4TVX - chains R and Q of the 12 polymer chains in the assembly; structure by X-ray diffraction, 3.24 A resolution.

[Chain R (and Q)]
Name: CRISPR system Cascade subunit CasC
Source organism: Escherichia coli
Notes: chain Q of this document is another copy of the same molecule, construct and numbering; everything in this record applies to it too
Reference sequence: Q46899 (CASC_ECOLI); residue numbers follow UniProt; this construct covers 1-363
Amino-acid sequence (363 residues; row label = number of the first residue in the row):
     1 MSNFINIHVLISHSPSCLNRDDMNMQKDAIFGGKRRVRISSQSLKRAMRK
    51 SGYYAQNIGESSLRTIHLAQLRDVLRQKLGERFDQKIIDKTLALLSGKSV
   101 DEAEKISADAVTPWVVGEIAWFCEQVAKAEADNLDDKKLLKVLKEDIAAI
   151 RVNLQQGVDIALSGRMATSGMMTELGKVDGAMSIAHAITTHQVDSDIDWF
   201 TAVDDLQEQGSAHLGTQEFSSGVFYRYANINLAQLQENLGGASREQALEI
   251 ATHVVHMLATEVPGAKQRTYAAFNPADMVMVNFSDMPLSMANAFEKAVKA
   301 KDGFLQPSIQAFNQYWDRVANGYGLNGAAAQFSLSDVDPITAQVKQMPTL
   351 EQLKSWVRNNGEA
Not modelled in the structure: 1, 209-210, 338 (chain Q: 1, 104, 209-211, 339-341, 363)

[How chain R and chain Q interact]
Residue-residue contacts - 77 pairs, chain R then chain Q:
  Ser-12(R) / Asn-292(Q)  hydrogen bond
  Ser-12(R) / Glu-295(Q)
  His-13(R) / Phe-31(Q)
  Ser-14(R) / Ala-291(Q)
  Pro-15(R) / Ile-188(Q)
  Asp-196(R) / Ala-29(Q)
  Asp-196(R) / Ile-30(Q)  hydrogen bond (side chain-backbone)
  Asp-198(R) / Lys-27(Q)  salt bridge
  Asp-198(R) / Arg-38(Q)  salt bridge
  Asp-198(R) / Ser-40(Q)
  Asp-198(R) / Gln-42(Q)
  Asp-198(R) / His-186(Q)
  Trp-199(R) / Asp-21(Q)
  Trp-199(R) / Lys-27(Q)  hydrogen bond (backbone-side chain)
  Phe-200(R) / Gln-42(Q)
  Ala-202(R) / Val-111(Q)  hydrophobic
  Val-203(R) / Arg-46(Q)
  Val-203(R) / Arg-64(Q)
  Asp-204(R) / Arg-64(Q)
  Asp-204(R) / Thr-65(Q)  hydrogen bond
  Asp-204(R) / His-67(Q)  salt bridge
  Asp-205(R) / Arg-46(Q)  salt bridge
  Asp-205(R) / Lys-50(Q)
  Asp-205(R) / Ser-62(Q)
  Asp-205(R) / Leu-63(Q)
  Asp-205(R) / Arg-64(Q)  hydrogen bond (backbone-backbone)
  Leu-206(R) / Thr-65(Q)
  Leu-206(R) / Gln-70(Q)
  Leu-214(R) / Asp-22(Q)
  Phe-219(R) / Asp-28(Q)
  Phe-219(R) / Ala-29(Q)  hydrophobic
  Phe-219(R) / Arg-38(Q)
  Ser-221(R) / Ile-30(Q)  hydrogen bond (side chain-backbone)
  Ser-221(R) / Phe-31(Q)
  Thr-260(R) / Met-286(Q)
  Thr-260(R) / Tyr-323(Q)
  Glu-261(R) / Met-286(Q)
  Gln-267(R) / Ser-183(Q)
  Arg-268(R) / Asp-179(Q)  salt bridge
  Arg-268(R) / Gly-180(Q)
  Arg-268(R) / Ser-183(Q)
  Arg-268(R) / Ile-184(Q)  hydrogen bond (backbone-backbone)
  Thr-269(R) / Ser-41(Q)  hydrogen bond (backbone-side chain)
  Thr-269(R) / Ile-184(Q)
  Thr-269(R) / His-186(Q)
  Tyr-270(R) / His-186(Q)
  Ala-271(R) / Ile-184(Q)
  Ala-271(R) / Ala-185(Q)
  Ala-271(R) / Tyr-227(Q)  hydrophobic
  Ala-271(R) / Ser-289(Q)
  Phe-273(R) / Ser-183(Q)
  Phe-273(R) / Tyr-227(Q)  hydrophobic
  Phe-273(R) / Pro-287(Q)
  Phe-273(R) / Leu-288(Q)
  Phe-273(R) / Ser-289(Q)  hydrogen bond (backbone-backbone)
  Asn-274(R) / Ser-289(Q)
  Asn-274(R) / Asn-292(Q)  hydrogen bond
  Pro-275(R) / Leu-288(Q)  hydrophobic
  Pro-275(R) / Tyr-323(Q)
  Ala-276(R) / Tyr-323(Q)  hydrogen bond (backbone-side chain)
  Asp-302(R) / Glu-295(Q)
  Asp-302(R) / Lys-296(Q)
  Gly-303(R) / Gly-32(Q)
  Gly-303(R) / Glu-295(Q)
  Phe-304(R) / Gly-33(Q)
  Phe-304(R) / Glu-295(Q)  hydrogen bond (backbone-side chain)
  Leu-305(R) / Glu-295(Q)  hydrogen bond (backbone-side chain)
  Gln-306(R) / Lys-296(Q)
  Phe-332(R) / Tyr-323(Q)
  Leu-334(R) / Tyr-315(Q)  hydrophobic
  Leu-334(R) / Arg-318(Q)
  Leu-334(R) / Val-319(Q)  hydrophobic
  Leu-334(R) / Tyr-323(Q)  hydrophobic
  Thr-349(R) / Asn-321(Q)
  Thr-349(R) / Gly-322(Q)
  Leu-350(R) / Gly-322(Q)  hydrogen bond (backbone-backbone)
  Leu-350(R) / Tyr-323(Q)  hydrophobic
Other interface residues (no listed pair), chain R (42 interface residues in all): Gln-207, Val-223, Ala-259, Ala-300, Lys-301, Pro-348
Other interface residues (no listed pair), chain Q (50 interface residues in all): Lys-34, Ile-66, Leu-71, Val-74, Val-178, Met-182

[In short]
Chain R and chain Q form an interface of 42 and 50 residues respectively, with 14 hydrogen bonds and 5 salt
bridges. Among the polar pairs are Asp-198(R)/Lys-27(Q), Asp-198(R)/Arg-38(Q) and Asp-204(R)/His-67(Q).
Chain R and chain Q are both CRISPR system Cascade subunit CasC (Escherichia coli); the structure, Crystal
structure of the E. coli CRISPR RNA-guided surveillance complex, Cascade, was determined by X-ray diffraction.
